PDB entry 8D8J | electron microscopy, 3.80 A resolution | chains P and a of the 16 polymer chains in the assembly

Chain P:
Protein: 37S ribosomal protein S16, mitochondrial
From: Saccharomyces cerevisiae
UniProtKB: Q02608 (RT16_YEAST); numbering as in UniProt (aligned over 1-121)
Chain sequence (121 residues; each row starts with the number of its first residue):
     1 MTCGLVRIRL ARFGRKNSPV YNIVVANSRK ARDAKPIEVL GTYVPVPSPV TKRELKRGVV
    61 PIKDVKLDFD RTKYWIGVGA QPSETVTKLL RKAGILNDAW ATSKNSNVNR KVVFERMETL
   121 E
Not modelled in the structure: 1, 106-109, 121

Chain a:
Molecule: 15S ribosomal RNA
From: Saccharomyces cerevisiae
Sequence (1713 nucleotides; numbered -63 to 1649 plus 13 insertion-coded residues; 13 numbers in that range are skipped by the numbering (no residue carries them; nothing is unmodelled there); the number before each row is that of its first residue; a row labelled like 1278A-1278M holds insertion residues (1278A, then the next letters in order); numbers below 1 keep their minus sign (U-63 is residue -63)):
   -63 UUUUAUAUAA UAAUAAUAAU AUAUAUAUAU AUAUAUUAUU AUAUUAGUUA UAUAAUAAGG
    -3 AAAAGUAAAA AAUUUAUAAG AAUAUGAUGU UGGUUCAGAU UAAGCGCUAA AUAAGGACAU
    57 GACACAUGCG AAUCAUACGU UUAUUAUUGA UAAGAUAAUA AAUAUGUGGU GUAAACGUGA
   117 GUAAUUUUAU UAGGAAUUAA UGAACUAUAG AAUAAGCUAA AUACUUAAUA UAUUAUUAUA
   177 UAAAAAUAAU UUAUAUAAUA AAAAGGAUAU AUAUAUAAUA UAUAUUUAUC UAUAGUCAAG
   237 CCAAUAAUGG UUUAGGUAGU AGGUUUAUUA AGAGUUAAAC CUAGCCAACG AUCCAUAAUC
   297 GAUAAUGAAA GUUAGAACGA UCACGUUGAC UCUGAAAUAU AGUCAAUAUC UAUAAGAUAC
   357 AGCAGUGAGG AAUAUUGGAC AAUGAUCGAA AGAUUGAUCC AGUUACUUAU UAGGAUGAUA
   417 UAUAAAAAUA UUUUAUUUUA UUUAUAAAUA UUAAAUAUUU AUAAUAAUAA UAAUAAUAAU
   477 AUAUAUAUAU AAAUUGAUUA AAAAUAAAAU CCAUAAAUAA UUAAAAUAAU GAUAUUAAUU
   537 ACCAUAUAUA UUUUUAUAUG GAUAUAUAUA UUAAUAAUAA UAUUAAUUUU AUUAUUAUUA
   597 AUAAUAUAUU UUAAUAGUCC UGACUAAUAU UUGUGCCAGC AGUCGCGGUA ACACAAAGAG
   657 GGCGAGCGUU AAUCAUAAUG GUUUAAAGGA UCCGUAGAAU GAAUUAUAUA UUAUAAUUUA
   717 GAGUUAAUAA AAUAUAAUUA AAGAAUUAUA AUAGUAAAGA UGAAAUAAUA AUAAUAAUUA
   777 UAAGACUAAU AUAUGUGAAA AUAUUAAUUA AAUAUUAACU GACAUUGAGG GAUUAAAACU
   837 AGAGUAGCGA AACGGAUUCG AUACCCGUGU AGUUCUAGUA GUAAACUAUG AAUACAAUUA
   897 UUUAUAAUAU AUAUUAUAUA UAAAUAAUAA AUGAAAAUGA AAGUAUUCCA CCUGAAGAGU
   957 ACGUUAGCAA UAAUGAAACU CAAAACAAUA GACGGUUACA GACUUAAGCA GUGGAGCAUG
  1017 UUAUUUAAUU CGAUAAUCCA CGACUAACCU UACCAUAUUU UGAAUAUUAU AAUAAUUAUU
  1077 AUAAUUAUUA UAUUACAGGC GUUACAUUGU UGUCUUUAGU UCGUGCUGCA AAGUUUUAGA
  1137 UUAAGUUCAU AAACGAACAA AACUCCAUAU AUAUAAUUUU AAUUAUAUAU AAUUUUAUAU
  1197 UAUUUAUUAA UAUAAAGAAA GGAAUUAAGA CAAAUCAUAA UGAUCCUUAU AAUAUGGGUA
  1257 AUAGACGUGC UAUAAUAAAA UG
1278A-1278M AUAAUAAAAUUAU
  1282 AUAAA
  1297 AUAUAUUUAA UUAUAUUUAA UUAAUAAUAU AAAACAUUUU AAUUUUUAAU AUAUUUUUUU
  1357 AUUAUAUAUU AAUAUGAAUU AUAAUCUGAA AUUCGAUUAU AUGAAAAAAG AAUUGCUAGU
  1417 AAUACGUAAA UUAGUAUGUU ACGGUGAAUA UUCUAACUGU UUCGCACUAA UCACUCAUCA
  1477 CGCGUUGAAA CAUAUUAUUA UCUUAUUAUU UAUAUAAUAU UUUUUAAUAA AUAUUAAUAA
  1537 UUAUUAAUUU AUAUUUAUUU AUAUCAGAAA UAAUAUGAAU UAAUGCGAAG UUGAAAUACA
  1597 GUUACCGUAG GGGAACCUGC GGUGGGCUUA UAAAUAUCUU AAAUAUUCUU ACA
Not modelled in the structure: -54 to -16, 3-7, 86-88, 167-171, 211-213, 421-477, 546-549, 564-599, 705-707, 750-771, 841-869, 880-884, 906-910, 1028-1046, 1075-1077, 1108-1234, 1278A-1278M, 1297-1327, 1339-1367, 1374-1400, 1529-1535, 1592-1649
Bound ions: Mg2+ site 1: A55, U56, G115; Mg2+ site 2 near A110 (its only coordinating residue here); Mg2+ site 3: G115, A294; Mg2+ site 4: A116, G117, A294; Mg2+ site 5 near A159 (its only coordinating residue here); Mg2+ site 6 near U256 (its only coordinating residue here); Mg2+ site 7: A312, A313; Mg2+ site 8 near G321 (its only coordinating residue here); Mg2+ site 9: G321, U336; Mg2+ site 10: C356, A357; Mg2+ site 11: C376, U379; Mg2+ site 12 near G492 (its only coordinating residue here); 5 more Mg2+ sites not listed

Chain P / chain a interface:
Contacting residue pairs (72; chain P residue first):
  Thr2(P) - A381(a)  hydrogen bond to the phosphate
  Cys3(P) - C141(a)  phosphate contact
  Gly4(P) - A140(a)  phosphate contact
  Gly4(P) - C141(a)  sugar contact
  Leu5(P) - G138(a)  base contact
  Leu5(P) - A139(a)  sugar contact
  Leu5(P) - A140(a)  sugar contact
  Leu5(P) - C233(a)  base contact
  Val6(P) - U232(a)  sugar contact
  Val6(P) - C233(a)  sugar contact
  Arg7(P) - A381(a)  salt bridge to the phosphate
  Arg7(P) - U382(a)  salt bridge to the phosphate
  Arg9(P) - G380(a)  hydrogen bond to the phosphate
  Arg9(P) - A381(a)  salt bridge to the phosphate
  Leu10(P) - U379(a)  hydrogen bond to the sugar
  Leu10(P) - G380(a)  hydrogen bond to the phosphate
  Arg12(P) - C395(a)  sugar contact
  Arg12(P) - C396(a)  salt bridge to the phosphate
  Arg15(P) - A50(a)  sugar contact
  Arg15(P) - G51(a)  phosphate contact
  Lys16(P) - A50(a)  phosphate contact
  Lys16(P) - G51(a)  salt bridge to the phosphate
  Lys16(P) - C396(a)  phosphate contact
  Lys16(P) - A397(a)  phosphate contact
  Asn17(P) - A50(a)  hydrogen bond to the phosphate
  Asn17(P) - C396(a)  hydrogen bond to the phosphate
  Asn17(P) - A397(a)  hydrogen bond to the phosphate
  Tyr21(P) - A378(a)  hydrogen bond to the sugar
  Tyr21(P) - U379(a)  hydrogen bond to the sugar
  Asn27(P) - C233(a)  hydrogen bond to the sugar
  Asn27(P) - A234(a)  hydrogen bond to the phosphate
  Ser28(P) - A381(a)  sugar contact
  Arg29(P) - U108(a)  salt bridge to the phosphate
  Arg29(P) - A110(a)  hydrogen bond to the sugar
  Arg29(P) - A140(a)  salt bridge to the phosphate
  Ala31(P) - A111(a)  sugar contact
  Arg32(P) - U379(a)  hydrogen bond to the base
  Arg32(P) - G380(a)  sugar contact
  Arg32(P) - U394(a)  hydrogen bond to the sugar
  Arg32(P) - C395(a)  salt bridge to the phosphate
  Asp33(P) - G315(a)  phosphate contact
  Ala34(P) - A316(a)  phosphate contact
  Lys35(P) - G315(a)  phosphate contact
  Lys35(P) - A316(a)  hydrogen bond to the phosphate
  Ile37(P) - C233(a)  phosphate contact
  Val46(P) - A520(a)  sugar contact
  Pro47(P) - A520(a)  phosphate contact
  Pro47(P) - A521(a)  phosphate contact
  Arg53(P) - U545(a)  hydrogen bond to the base
  Arg53(P) - U550(a)  hydrogen bond to the base
  Lys63(P) - A521(a)  salt bridge to the phosphate
  Lys63(P) - U523(a)  salt bridge to the phosphate
  Tyr74(P) - U232(a)  sugar contact
  Trp75(P) - U232(a)  sugar contact
  Trp75(P) - C233(a)  phosphate contact
  Gly77(P) - U142(a)  sugar contact
  Val78(P) - U142(a)  sugar contact
  Val78(P) - G231(a)  hydrogen bond to the base
  Val78(P) - U232(a)  sugar contact
  Gly79(P) - C141(a)  hydrogen bond to the sugar
  Gly79(P) - U142(a)  sugar contact
  Gln81(P) - C141(a)  hydrogen bond to the sugar
  Gln81(P) - U142(a)  sugar contact
  Ser83(P) - G380(a)  hydrogen bond to the phosphate
  Thr85(P) - U379(a)  hydrogen bond to the phosphate
  Thr85(P) - G380(a)  phosphate contact
  Val86(P) - G380(a)  phosphate contact
  Lys88(P) - U523(a)  hydrogen bond to the phosphate
  Lys104(P) - A387(a)  salt bridge to the phosphate
  Lys104(P) - G388(a)  salt bridge to the phosphate
  Lys104(P) - A524(a)  base contact
  Asn105(P) - A524(a)  base contact
Also at the interface, not in a pair above, chain P (43 interface residues in all): Ser18, Pro19, Lys30, Tyr43, Pro45
Also at the interface, not in a pair above, chain a (35 interface residues in all): G107, A393

Overview:
Chain P and chain a form an interface of 43 and 35 residues respectively, with 23 hydrogen bonds and 12 salt
bridges. Polar contacts include Arg32(P)-U379(a), Arg53(P)-U545(a) and Arg53(P)-U550(a). A55(a), U56(a) and
G115(a) coordinate Mg2+ site 1. G115(a) and A294(a) coordinate Mg2+ site 3.
Here chain P is 37S ribosomal protein S16, mitochondrial and chain a is 15S ribosomal RNA, both from
Saccharomyces cerevisiae. Entry 8D8J (Yeast mitochondrial small subunit assembly intermediate (State 1)) was
determined by electron microscopy (same publication as 8D8K and 8D8L).
